PDB entry 7V3X | X-ray diffraction, 3.10 A resolution | chains B and C of the 6 polymer chains in the assembly

== Chain B ==
Name: Circadian clock protein kinase KaiC
From: Synechococcus elongatus (strain PCC 7942 / FACHB-805)
Notes: EC 2.7.11.1
UniProtKB: Q79PF4 (KAIC_SYNE7); numbering as in UniProt (aligned over 1-519)
Amino-acid sequence (519 residues; row label = number of the first residue in the row):
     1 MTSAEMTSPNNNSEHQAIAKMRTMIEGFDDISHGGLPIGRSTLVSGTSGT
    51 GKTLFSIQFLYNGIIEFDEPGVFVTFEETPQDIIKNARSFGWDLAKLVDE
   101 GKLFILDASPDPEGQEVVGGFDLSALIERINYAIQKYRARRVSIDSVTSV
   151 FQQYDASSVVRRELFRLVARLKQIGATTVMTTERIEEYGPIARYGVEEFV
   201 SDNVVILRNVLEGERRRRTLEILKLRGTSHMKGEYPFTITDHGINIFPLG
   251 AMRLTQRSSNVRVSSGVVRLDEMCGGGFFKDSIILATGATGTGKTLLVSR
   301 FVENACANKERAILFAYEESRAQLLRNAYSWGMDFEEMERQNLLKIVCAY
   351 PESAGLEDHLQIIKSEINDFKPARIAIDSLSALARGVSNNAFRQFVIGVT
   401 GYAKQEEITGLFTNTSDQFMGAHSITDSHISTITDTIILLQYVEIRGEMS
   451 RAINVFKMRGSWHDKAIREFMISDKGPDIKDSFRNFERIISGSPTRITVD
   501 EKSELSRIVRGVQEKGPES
Unresolved in the structure: 1-16, 114-121, 152-155, 498-519
Modified positions: S431 (phosphoserine; SEP)
UniProt features mapped onto this chain:
  - region: Q115 to D122 (B-loop, required to bind KaiB and SasA), P248 to N260 (Linker), R488 to I497 (A-loop, interacts with KaiA)
  - active site: E77 (Proton acceptor in CI (KaiC 1)), E318 (Proton acceptor in CII (KaiC 2))
  - binding site (ATP): G49, T50, G51, K52, T53, L54, S89, K224, L225, R226, T228, H230, T240, D241, T290, G291, T292, G293, K294, T295 and 9 more in UniProt
  - binding site (Mg(2+)): T53, T295, E318
  - modified residue: S431 (Phosphoserine), T432 (Phosphothreonine)
Ion coordination: Mg2+ site 1: T53 (together with ATP); Mg2+ site 2: T295 (together with ATP)
Residues lining bound ligands:
  - ATP (adenosine-5'-triphosphate), molecule 1: T47, S48, G49, T50, G51, K52, T53, L54, S89, F90, R218, I239, T240, D241
  - ATP, molecule 2: F199, L223, K224, L225, R226, G227, T228, S229, H230, K232
  - ATP, molecule 3: A289, T290, G291, T292, G293, K294, T295, L296, E318, S330, W331, T415, R451, I472, S473, D474
  - ATP: T432, K457, M458, R459, G460, S461, W462, H463, K465
What the authors report for this chain:
  - allosteric site: Q394
  - mutagenesis - Q394E: increased catalytic activity

== Chain C ==
Name: Circadian clock protein kinase KaiC
From: Synechococcus elongatus (strain PCC 7942 / FACHB-805)
Notes: EC 2.7.11.1
UniProtKB: Q79PF4 (KAIC_SYNE7); residues 1-519 here = UniProt positions 1-519
Amino-acid sequence (519 residues; row label = number of the first residue in the row):
     1 MTSAEMTSPNNNSEHQAIAKMRTMIEGFDDISHGGLPIGRSTLVSGTSGT
    51 GKTLFSIQFLYNGIIEFDEPGVFVTFEETPQDIIKNARSFGWDLAKLVDE
   101 GKLFILDASPDPEGQEVVGGFDLSALIERINYAIQKYRARRVSIDSVTSV
   151 FQQYDASSVVRRELFRLVARLKQIGATTVMTTERIEEYGPIARYGVEEFV
   201 SDNVVILRNVLEGERRRRTLEILKLRGTSHMKGEYPFTITDHGINIFPLG
   251 AMRLTQRSSNVRVSSGVVRLDEMCGGGFFKDSIILATGATGTGKTLLVSR
   301 FVENACANKERAILFAYEESRAQLLRNAYSWGMDFEEMERQNLLKIVCAY
   351 PESAGLEDHLQIIKSEINDFKPARIAIDSLSALARGVSNNAFRQFVIGVT
   401 GYAKQEEITGLFTNTSDQFMGAHSITDSHISTITDTIILLQYVEIRGEMS
   451 RAINVFKMRGSWHDKAIREFMISDKGPDIKDSFRNFERIISGSPTRITVD
   501 EKSELSRIVRGVQEKGPES
Unresolved in the structure: 1-15, 113-119, 152-154, 498-519
Modified positions: S431 (phosphoserine; SEP); T432 (phosphothreonine; TPO)
UniProt features mapped onto this chain:
  - region: Q115 to D122 (B-loop, required to bind KaiB and SasA), P248 to N260 (Linker), R488 to I497 (A-loop, interacts with KaiA)
  - active site: E77 (Proton acceptor in CI (KaiC 1)), E318 (Proton acceptor in CII (KaiC 2))
  - binding site (ATP): G49, T50, G51, K52, T53, L54, S89, K224, L225, R226, T228, H230, T240, D241, T290, G291, T292, G293, K294, T295 and 9 more in UniProt
  - binding site (Mg(2+)): T53, T295, E318
  - modified residue: S431 (Phosphoserine), T432 (Phosphothreonine)
Ion coordination: Mg2+ site 1: T53 (together with ATP); Mg2+ site 2: T295 (together with ATP)
Residues lining bound ligands:
  - ATP (adenosine-5'-triphosphate), molecule 1: S48, G49, T50, G51, K52, T53, L54, S89, F90, D145, R218, I239, T240, D241
  - ATP, molecule 2: F199, L223, K224, L225, R226, G227, T228, S229, H230
  - ATP, molecule 3: A289, T290, G291, T292, G293, K294, T295, L296, E318, S330, W331, T415, R451, I472, S473, D474
  - ATP, molecule 4: S431, T432, K457, M458, R459, G460, S461, W462, H463, K465

== Interface between chain B and chain C ==
Residue-residue contacts (104; chain B residue first):
  S48(B) - E198(C)  hydrogen bond (side chain-backbone)
  S48(B) - F199(C)
  S48(B) - K224(C)  hydrogen bond
  G49(B) - K224(C)
  E77(B) - F165(C)
  E78(B) - R226(C)  salt bridge
  D82(B) - R40(C)  salt bridge
  D82(B) - K172(C)  salt bridge
  N86(B) - R40(C)  hydrogen bond
  N86(B) - R226(C)
  N86(B) - G227(C)
  R88(B) - Q16(C)
  S89(B) - G227(C)  hydrogen bond (side chain-backbone)
  P110(B) - F165(C)  hydrophobic
  P112(B) - A169(C)  hydrophobic
  P112(B) - Q173(C)
  S149(B) - R161(C)
  E183(B) - R161(C)  salt bridge
  E183(B) - F199(C)
  R184(B) - F199(C)
  R193(B) - G195(C)  hydrogen bond (side chain-backbone)
  R193(B) - F199(C)
  L211(B) - E234(C)
  E214(B) - R217(C)  salt bridge
  E214(B) - T219(C)
  E214(B) - G233(C)
  E214(B) - E234(C)  hydrogen bond (backbone-backbone)
  E214(B) - Q394(C)
  R215(B) - K232(C)  hydrogen bond (side chain-backbone)
  R215(B) - G233(C)
  R215(B) - E234(C)  hydrogen bond (side chain-backbone)
  R215(B) - Y235(C)
  R216(B) - E221(C)  salt bridge
  R218(B) - K232(C)
  T290(B) - S431(C)
  T290(B) - I437(C)
  T290(B) - F456(C)
  T290(B) - K457(C)  hydrogen bond
  G291(B) - K457(C)
  A316(B) - L254(C)
  E318(B) - T432(C)
  E319(B) - L254(C)
  E319(B) - R459(C)  salt bridge
  A322(B) - Q256(C)
  A322(B) - S258(C)
  Q323(B) - S258(C)
  Q323(B) - D435(C)  hydrogen bond
  Q323(B) - R459(C)
  R326(B) - S258(C)
  R326(B) - S259(C)  hydrogen bond (side chain-backbone)
  R326(B) - N260(C)
  R326(B) - F279(C)
  R326(B) - D281(C)
  R326(B) - R459(C)  hydrogen bond (side chain-backbone)
  R326(B) - G460(C)
  N327(B) - R459(C)
  N327(B) - G460(C)  hydrogen bond (side chain-backbone)
  S330(B) - G460(C)
  C348(B) - L254(C)  hydrophobic
  A349(B) - L254(C)
  Y350(B) - L254(C)
  Y350(B) - I397(C)  hydrophobic
  Y350(B) - G401(C)
  S353(B) - G250(C)
  S379(B) - T432(C)
  S381(B) - T432(C)
  A382(B) - T432(C)
  R385(B) - R393(C)
  R385(B) - I397(C)
  R385(B) - T432(C)
  G386(B) - N390(C)  hydrogen bond (backbone-side chain)
  T415(B) - T432(C)
  D417(B) - S424(C)
  D417(B) - H429(C)  salt bridge
  D417(B) - S431(C)
  Q418(B) - H423(C)
  F419(B) - A422(C)
  F419(B) - H423(C)  hydrogen bond (backbone-backbone)
  F419(B) - S424(C)
  F419(B) - I425(C)  hydrophobic
  F419(B) - F456(C)  hydrophobic
  M420(B) - H423(C)  hydrogen bond (backbone-side chain)
  M420(B) - I490(C)  hydrophobic
  Y442(B) - F456(C)
  E444(B) - F486(C)
  E444(B) - E487(C)
  E444(B) - R488(C)  hydrogen bond (side chain-backbone)
  E444(B) - I489(C)  hydrogen bond (side chain-backbone)
  E444(B) - I490(C)  hydrogen bond (side chain-backbone)
  R446(B) - R484(C)
  G447(B) - A466(C)
  G447(B) - I467(C)  hydrogen bond (backbone-backbone)
  G447(B) - S482(C)
  G447(B) - F483(C)
  E448(B) - K465(C)
  M449(B) - N454(C)
  M449(B) - K465(C)  hydrogen bond (backbone-backbone)
  M449(B) - I467(C)  hydrophobic
  M449(B) - I490(C)  hydrophobic
  R451(B) - H463(C)
  R451(B) - K465(C)
  S493(B) - R488(C)
  T495(B) - E487(C)
  R496(B) - E487(C)  hydrogen bond (backbone-side chain)
Also at the interface, not in a pair above, chain B (64 interface residues in all): T47, K52, K85, I185, I239, Y317, S320, R321, E352, R488, P494
Also at the interface, not in a pair above, chain C (68 interface residues in all): R166, Y188, P190, V204, R208, M252, R253, T255, R257

== Summary ==
The interface between chain B and chain C involves 64 residues on one side and 68 on the other; the contacts
include 22 hydrogen bonds and 8 salt bridges. Polar pairs include E78(B)-R226(C), D82(B)-R40(C) and
D82(B)-K172(C). From the paper: Q394E of chain B increases catalytic activity; an allosteric site at Q394(B).
Chain B is Circadian clock protein kinase KaiC and chain C is Circadian clock protein kinase KaiC, both from
Synechococcus elongatus (strain PCC 7942 / FACHB-805); the structure, Crystal Structure of Cyanobacterial
Circadian Clock Protein KaiC, was determined by X-ray diffraction, deposited together with 7DXQ, 7DY2, 7DYI,
7DYJ and 7DYK.
